7QG9 - chains I and D of the 27 polymer chains in the assembly; structure by electron microscopy, 3.45 A resolution.

== Chain I ==
Name: Minor tail protein
Source organism: Escherichia phage T5
Reference sequence: Q6QGE3 (TAIL1_BPT5); residues 1-298 here = UniProt positions 1-298
Sequence (298 residues; each row starts with the number of its first residue):
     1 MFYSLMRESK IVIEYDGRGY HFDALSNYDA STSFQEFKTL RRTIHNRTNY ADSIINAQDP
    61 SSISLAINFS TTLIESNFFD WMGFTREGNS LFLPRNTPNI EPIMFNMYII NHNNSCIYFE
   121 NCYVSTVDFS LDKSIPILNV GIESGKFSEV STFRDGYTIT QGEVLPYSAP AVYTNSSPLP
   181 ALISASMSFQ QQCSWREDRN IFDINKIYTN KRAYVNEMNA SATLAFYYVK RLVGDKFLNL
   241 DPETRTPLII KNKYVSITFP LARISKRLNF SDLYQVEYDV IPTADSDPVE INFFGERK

== Chain D ==
Name: Tail tube protein
Source organism: Escherichia phage T5
Reference sequence: Q6QGE2 (TUBE_BPT5); residue numbers follow UniProt; this construct covers 1-464
Sequence (464 residues; row label = number of the first residue in the row):
     1 MSLQLLRNTR IFVSTVKTGH NKTNTQEILV QDDISWGQDS NSTDITVNEA GPRPTRGSKR
    61 FNDSLNAAEW SFSTYILPYK DKNTSKQIVP DYMLWHALSS GRAINLEGTT GAHNNATNFM
   121 VNFKDNSYHE LAMLHIYILT DKTWSYIDSC QINQAEVNVD IEDIGRVTWS GNGNQLIPLD
   181 EQPFDPDQIG IDDETYMTIQ GSYIKNKLTI LKIKDMDTNK SYDIPITGGT FTINNNITYL
   241 TPNVMSRVTI PIGSFTGAFE LTGSLTAYLN DKSLGSMELY KDLIKTLKVV NRFEIALVLG
   301 GEYDDERPAA ILVAKQAHVN IPTIETDDVL GTSVEFKAIP SDLDAGDEGY LGFSSKYTRT
   361 TINNLIVNGD GATDAVTAIT VKSAGNVTTL NRSATLQMSV EVTPSSARNK EVTWAITAGD
   421 AATINATGLL RADASKTGAV TVEATAKDGS GVKGTKVITV TAGG

== How chain I and chain D interact ==
Residue-residue contacts (18; chain I residue first):
  K133(I) - N48(D)  hydrogen bond
  K133(I) - A50(D)
  Y167(I) - A50(D)
  A169(I) - A50(D)
  A169(I) - G51(D)
  A169(I) - P52(D)
  P170(I) - A50(D)
  P170(I) - G51(D)
  P170(I) - P52(D)
  A171(I) - P52(D)
  A181(I) - E49(D)
  L182(I) - E49(D)
  L182(I) - A50(D)  hydrogen bond (backbone-backbone)
  I183(I) - A50(D)
  Y227(I) - V47(D)  hydrophobic
  Y227(I) - N48(D)  hydrogen bond (side chain-backbone)
  D272(I) - I45(D)
  L273(I) - V47(D)  hydrophobic
Other interface residues (no listed pair), chain I (12 interface residues in all): D132

== In short ==
The interface between chain I and chain D involves 12 residues on one side and 7 on the other, with 3 hydrogen
bonds. Polar pairs include K133(I)-N48(D), Y227(I)-N48(D) and L182(I)-A50(D).
Chain I is Minor tail protein and chain D is Tail tube protein, both from Escherichia phage T5; the structure,
Tail tip of siphophage T5 : common core proteins, was determined by electron microscopy (same publication as
7ZHJ, 7ZN2, 7ZN4, 7ZQB and 7ZQP).
